Entry 7EEB (electron microscopy, 2.90 A resolution); this record covers chains C and G of the 14 polymer chains in the assembly.

# Chain C
Molecule: Cation channel sperm-associated protein 3
Source organism: Mus musculus
Reference sequence: Q80W99 (CTSR3_MOUSE); residues 1-395 here = UniProt positions 1-395
Chain sequence (395 residues; each row starts with the number of its first residue):
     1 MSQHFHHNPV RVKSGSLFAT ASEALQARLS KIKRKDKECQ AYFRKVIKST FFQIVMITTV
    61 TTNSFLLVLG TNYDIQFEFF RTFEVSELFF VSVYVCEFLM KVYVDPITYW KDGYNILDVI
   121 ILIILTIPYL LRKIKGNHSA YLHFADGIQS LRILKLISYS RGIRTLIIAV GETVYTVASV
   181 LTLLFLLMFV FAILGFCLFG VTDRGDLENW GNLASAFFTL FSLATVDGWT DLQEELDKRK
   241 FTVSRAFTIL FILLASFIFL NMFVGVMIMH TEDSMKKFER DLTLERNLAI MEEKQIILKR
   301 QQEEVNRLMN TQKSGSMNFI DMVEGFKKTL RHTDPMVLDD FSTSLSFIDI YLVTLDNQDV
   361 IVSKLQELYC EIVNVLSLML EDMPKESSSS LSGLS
Disordered / not traced: 1-37, 316-395

# Chain G
Molecule: Cation channel sperm-associated protein subunit delta
Source organism: Mus musculus
Reference sequence: E9Q9F6 (CTSRD_MOUSE); residues 1-805 here = UniProt positions 1-805
Chain sequence (805 residues; numbered 1 to 805; the number before each row is that of its first residue):
     1 MLVLMLAAAV ATMVRAHTLC RVHTVRTGKV FKSNIQLQGD PLFYAFPNTF VLKNVCKADI
    61 SVYLGQKVFL TIDNFESSLL PLTVPKSLAV GVPSITSAHF VSGSLVLFVI SGKGYSYDYY
   121 ENTWRKLEGI SEPVSHISGD VCCFKGSFCL ELSNNLFAYL RGGQIPGTNI YFSDNGGFSF
   181 QLMNTDKLSH LTGTLGGIFH LHSMSQVGVL MVENNLGTFH YMEYPLNHSM GIAFSYKNLL
   241 EVIMKPYQRG FMVLWNQKSI LVSSNSGQIV EHVRLIDQKI FTDLDVEHAN INIYSVASNA
   301 YELAFLVAED HLYYGSQSYM GTYVIKLPHQ PLWSTHTSIY FEDIGILQVL TPVADPHFAA
   361 YDFDKCTVNV QSSLMDEKLA LQPCNVELLE STMINTMFTI DMNSKLKLSA LMIPRKGENP
   421 TPLVMVSNPH ALGFKANLNE FGNTFDGNSK YKLDIELKQQ HHWGNSDFNF TASIKRHAIS
   481 SVTVDIADKT LSCVDLKPLS TLISVGCDMT KKIVVQNKIS ACTMGILNPV QLQKNYTYTI
   541 EKEAYDPINH NGEAQDDLIV FYEYKDLGCP RLVYYDKPWK PVVELWKNGI VEEIMNAEYV
   601 ISEINGLVTY SYSLTAATAN CRSQPQNWST FESDIENEEP FLWNRENYVS CHEDNKDNPL
   661 LWPNVEYQVL GGQTNNKIIF GQRNGIYTFH LSVVDPYYSY CNLNTIFSVY VHGALPVTKF
   721 QPLLTILLMV TTTLLTAWLA YAIPKQLRSE KGQRLLGFCY QILQLCLGVC FCTWLRGKLR
   781 QWLRPRRVKD QNRGKVRVAQ KHPET
Disordered / not traced: 1-16, 547-555, 632-641, 750-805
Cystine bridges: Cys20-Cys366, Cys56-Cys143, Cys142-Cys149, Cys384-Cys493, Cys507-Cys701, Cys522-Cys569, Cys621-Cys651
Glycans and other covalent adducts: N-acetylglucosamine (NAG) linked to Asn227, Asn469, Asn535, Asn627
Curated features (UniProtKB/Swiss-Prot):
  - glycosylation (N-linked (GlcNAc...) asparagine): Asn227, Asn419, Asn469, Asn535, Asn627

# How chain C and chain G interact
Residue-residue contacts (22):
  Glu38(C) - Gln746(G)
  Cys39(C) - Gln746(G)
  Tyr42(C) - Ala742(G)
  Tyr42(C) - Gln746(G)
  Phe43(C) - Leu739(G)  hydrophobic
  Tyr73(C) - Asn684(G)  hydrogen bond
  Tyr73(C) - His712(G)
  Tyr73(C) - Gly713(G)  hydrogen bond (side chain-backbone)
  Tyr73(C) - Ala714(G)
  Tyr73(C) - Leu715(G)  hydrophobic
  Gln76(C) - Leu715(G)
  Phe77(C) - Leu715(G)  hydrophobic
  Phe80(C) - Pro716(G)  hydrophobic
  Arg81(C) - Thr718(G)  hydrogen bond (side chain-backbone)
  Arg81(C) - Phe720(G)
  Leu88(C) - Leu727(G)  hydrophobic
  Ser92(C) - Leu728(G)
  Ser92(C) - Thr731(G)
  Val95(C) - Leu728(G)  hydrophobic
  Cys96(C) - Leu735(G)  hydrophobic
  Tyr129(C) - Leu724(G)
  His138(C) - Asp576(G)  salt bridge
Other interface residues (no listed pair), chain C (17 interface residues in all): Glu84, Val91
Other interface residues (no listed pair), chain G (21 interface residues in all): Lys719, Thr725, Thr732, Ile743

# In short
17 residues of chain C and 21 residues of chain G are in contact; the contacts include 3 hydrogen bonds and 1
salt bridge. Polar contacts include His138(C)-Asp576(G), Tyr73(C)-Asn684(G) and Tyr73(C)-Gly713(G).
N-acetylglucosamine is covalently linked to Asn227(G), Asn469(G), Asn535(G) and Asn627(G).
Here chain C is Cation channel sperm-associated protein 3 and chain G is Cation channel sperm-associated
protein subunit delta, both from Mus musculus. Entry 7EEB (Structure of the CatSpermasome) was determined by
electron microscopy.
